4H9N - chains B and C of the 3 polymer chains in the assembly; structure by X-ray diffraction, 1.95 A resolution.

# Chain B
Molecule: Histone H4
From: Homo sapiens
UniProt: P62805 (H4_HUMAN); residues 1-102 here correspond to UniProt positions 2-103 (UniProt number = residue number + 1)
Chain sequence (102 residues; each row starts with the number of its first residue):
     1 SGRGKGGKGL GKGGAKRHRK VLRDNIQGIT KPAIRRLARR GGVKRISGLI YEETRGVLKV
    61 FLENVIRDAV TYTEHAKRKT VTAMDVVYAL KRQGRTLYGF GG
Not modelled in the structure: 1-19
UniProt features mapped onto this chain:
  - DNA-binding region: Lys-16 to Lys-20
  - modified residue: Ser-1 (N-acetylserine), Arg-3 (Asymmetric dimethylarginine), Lys-5 (N6-(2-hydroxyisobutyryl)lysine), Lys-8 (N6-(2-hydroxyisobutyryl)lysine), Lys-12 (N6-(2-hydroxyisobutyryl)lysine), Lys-16 (N6-(2-hydroxyisobutyryl)lysine), Lys-20 (N6,N6,N6-trimethyllysine), Lys-31 (N6-(2-hydroxyisobutyryl)lysine), Lys-44 (N6-(2-hydroxyisobutyryl)lysine), Ser-47 (Phosphoserine), Tyr-51 (Phosphotyrosine), Lys-59 (N6-(2-hydroxyisobutyryl)lysine), Lys-77 (N6-(2-hydroxyisobutyryl)lysine), Lys-79 (N6-(2-hydroxyisobutyryl)lysine), Thr-80 (Phosphothreonine), Tyr-88 (Phosphotyrosine), Lys-91 (N6-(2-hydroxyisobutyryl)lysine)
  - cross-link (Glycyl lysine isopeptide (Lys-Gly)): Lys-12 (interchain with G-Cter in SUMO2), Lys-20 (interchain with G-Cter in SUMO2), Lys-31 (interchain with G-Cter in SUMO2), Lys-59 (interchain with G-Cter in SUMO2), Lys-79 (interchain with G-Cter in SUMO2), Lys-91 (interchain with G-Cter in SUMO2)

# Chain C
Molecule: Death domain-associated protein 6
From: Homo sapiens
UniProt: Q9UER7 (DAXX_HUMAN); residues 178-389 here = UniProt positions 178-389
Chain sequence (212 residues; each row starts with the number of its first residue):
   178 SPRTRGSRRQ IQRLEQLLAL YVAEIRRLQE KELDLSELDD PDSAYLQEAR LKRKLIRLFG
   238 RLCELKDCSS LTGRVIEQRI PYRGTRYPEV NRRIERLINK PGPDTFPDYG DVLRAVEKAA
   298 ARHSLGLPRQ QLQLMAQDAF RDVGIRLQER RHLDLIYNFG CHLTDDYRPG VDPALSDPVL
   358 ARRLRENRSL AMSRLDEVIS KYAMLQDKSE EG
Not modelled in the structure: 178-181, 387-389
UniProt features mapped onto this chain:
  - modified residue (Phosphoserine): Ser-178, Ser-213
  - mutagenesis: Gln-206 (Q206L: Impairs interaction with histones H3 and H4), Ser-220 (S220A: Abolishes interaction with histones H3 and H4), Tyr-222 (Y222A/S: Abolishes interaction with histones H3 and H4; Y222E: Abolishes interaction with histone H3.3), Glu-225 (E225L: Impairs interaction with histones H3 and H4), Lys-229 (K229A/L: Impairs interaction with histones H3 and H4), Arg-251 (R251A: Abolishes interaction with histones H3 and H4), Phe-317 (F317A: Abolishes interaction with histones H3 and H4), Arg-328 (R328A: Abolishes interaction with histones H3 and H4), Asp-331 (D331A: Abolishes interaction with histones H3 and H4)

# Chain B / chain C interface
Pairs across the interface (67):
  Arg-39(B) with Phe-283(C)
  Arg-40(B) with Pro-280(C); Asp-281(C), salt bridge; Phe-283(C); Arg-328(C), hydrogen bond (backbone-side chain)
  Gly-41(B) with Phe-283(C)
  Gly-42(B) with Phe-283(C); Asp-285(C)
  Lys-44(B) with Asp-285(C); Asp-288(C), salt bridge
  Leu-49(B) with Tyr-379(C); Leu-382(C), hydrophobic; Gln-383(C)
  Glu-52(B) with Tyr-379(C)
  Glu-53(B) with Ile-376(C); Tyr-379(C)
  Gly-56(B) with Val-375(C)
  Val-57(B) with Val-375(C)
  Val-60(B) with Arg-371(C); Leu-372(C), hydrophobic
  Glu-63(B) with Arg-371(C), salt bridge
  Asn-64(B) with Ala-368(C), hydrogen bond (side chain-backbone); Leu-372(C)
  Arg-67(B) with Asn-364(C); Leu-367(C); Ala-368(C)
  Asp-68(B) with Leu-361(C); Asn-364(C), hydrogen bond
  Thr-71(B) with Leu-357(C); Arg-360(C); Leu-361(C); Asn-364(C), hydrogen bond
  Tyr-72(B) with Asp-349(C), hydrogen bond; Pro-350(C); Ala-351(C); Leu-361(C)
  His-75(B) with Asp-354(C), salt bridge; Leu-357(C)
  Thr-80(B) with Glu-209(C), hydrogen bond
  Ala-83(B) with Thr-341(C)
  Met-84(B) with Leu-340(C); Thr-341(C)
  Val-87(B) with Thr-341(C); Tyr-344(C), hydrophobic
  Tyr-88(B) with Tyr-344(C), hydrophobic; Val-348(C); Asp-349(C); Pro-350(C)
  Leu-90(B) with Phe-336(C), hydrophobic
  Lys-91(B) with Tyr-344(C), hydrogen bond
  Arg-92(B) with Asp-349(C), salt bridge; Ala-351(C); Leu-361(C); Arg-365(C), hydrogen bond (backbone-side chain)
  Gln-93(B) with Arg-365(C), hydrogen bond
  Arg-95(B) with His-329(C)
  Thr-96(B) with His-329(C); Leu-332(C)
  Leu-97(B) with Phe-336(C), hydrophobic
  Tyr-98(B) with His-329(C), hydrogen bond (backbone-side chain); Ile-333(C)
  Gly-99(B) with Ile-333(C)
  Phe-100(B) with Ile-333(C); Phe-336(C), hydrophobic; Tyr-344(C)
  Gly-101(B) with Tyr-344(C); Pro-346(C)
Interface residues without a listed pair, chain B (37 interface residues in all): Phe-61, Gly-94, Gly-102
Interface residues without a listed pair, chain C (36 interface residues in all): Pro-284, Arg-345

# In short
The interface between chain B and chain C involves 37 residues on one side and 36 on the other, with 10
hydrogen bonds and 5 salt bridges. Among the polar pairs are Arg-40(B)/Asp-281(C), Lys-44(B)/Asp-288(C) and
Glu-63(B)/Arg-371(C).
Chain B is Histone H4 and chain C is Death domain-associated protein 6, both from Homo sapiens; the structure,
Complex structure 1 of DAXX/H3.3(sub5)/H4, was determined by X-ray diffraction.
